PDB entry 8WHA | electron microscopy, 4.05 A resolution (low resolution: residue-level contacts below are approximate; hydrogen-bond / salt-bridge calls are withheld) | chains B and J of the 12 polymer chains in the assembly

Chain B:
Protein: Histone H4
Organism: Arabidopsis thaliana
Reference sequence: P59259 (H4_ARATH); residues 0-102 here correspond to UniProt positions 1-103 (UniProt number = residue number + 1)
Amino-acid sequence (103 residues; numbered 0 to 102; the number before each row is that of its first residue; numbering starts at 0):
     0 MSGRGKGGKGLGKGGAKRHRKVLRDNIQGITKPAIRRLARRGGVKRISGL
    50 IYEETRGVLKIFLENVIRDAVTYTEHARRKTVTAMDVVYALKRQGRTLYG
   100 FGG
Disordered / not traced: 0-16, 102
Curated features (UniProtKB/Swiss-Prot):
  - DNA-binding region: Lys16 to Lys20

Chain J:
Molecule: antisense strand (147-nt DNA)
Sequence (147 nucleotides; numbered 1 to 147; the number before each row is that of its first residue):
     1 ATCGGATGTATATATCTGACACGTGCCTGGAGACTAGGGAGTAATCCCCT
    51 TGGGCGGTTAAACGCGGGGGACAGCGCGTACGTGCGTTTAAGCGGTGCTA
   101 GAGCTGTCTACGACCAATTGAGCGGCCTCGGCACCGGGATTCTCGAT
Disordered / not traced: 1, 144-147

Interface between chain B and chain J:
Pairs across the interface - 12 pairs, chain B then chain J:
  Arg35(B) with DG82(J)
  Lys44(B) with DG82(J)
  Arg45(B) with DC81(J); DG82(J)
  Ile46(B) with DC81(J); DG82(J)
  Ser47(B) with DC81(J)
  Gly48(B) with DC81(J)
  Arg78(B) with DA102(J)
  Lys79(B) with DG101(J); DA102(J)
  Thr80(B) with DA102(J)
Interface residues without a listed pair, chain B (11 interface residues in all): Arg23, Arg77
Interface residues without a listed pair, chain J (5 interface residues in all): DA90

Summary:
11 residues of chain B and 5 residues of chain J are in contact. Curated annotation (UniProt) lists a
DNA-binding region on chain B.
Here chain B is Histone H4 (Arabidopsis thaliana) and chain J is antisense strand (147-nt DNA). Entry 8WHA
(Structure of DDM1-nucleosome complex in the ADP-BeFx state with DDM1 bound to SHL2 and SHL-2) was determined
by electron microscopy (same publication as 8WH5, 8WH8, 8WH9 and 8WHB).
